4OIR - chains A and B of the 9 polymer chains in the assembly; structure by X-ray diffraction, 3.10 A resolution.

Chain A (and B):
Name: DNA-directed RNA polymerase subunit alpha
Organism: Thermus thermophilus
Notes: EC 2.7.7.6; chain B of this document is another copy of the same molecule, construct and numbering; everything in this record applies to it too
UniProt: Q5SHR6 (RPOA_THET8); residue numbers follow UniProt; this construct covers 1-305
Amino-acid sequence (305 residues; row label = number of the first residue in the row):
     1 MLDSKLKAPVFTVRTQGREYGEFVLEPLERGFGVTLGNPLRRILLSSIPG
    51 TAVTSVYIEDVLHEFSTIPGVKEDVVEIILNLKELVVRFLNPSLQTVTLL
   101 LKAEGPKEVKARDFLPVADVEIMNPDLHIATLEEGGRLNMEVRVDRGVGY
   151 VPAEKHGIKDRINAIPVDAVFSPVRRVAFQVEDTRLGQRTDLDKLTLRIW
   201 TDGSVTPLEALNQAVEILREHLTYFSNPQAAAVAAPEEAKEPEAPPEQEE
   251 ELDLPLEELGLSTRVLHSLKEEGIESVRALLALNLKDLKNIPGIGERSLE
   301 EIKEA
Disordered / not traced: 1-3, 235-305 (chain B: 1, 229-305)

Chain A / chain B interface:
Residue-residue contacts (63):
  Ala8(A) - Tyr224(B)  hydrophobic
  Pro9(A) - Tyr224(B)
  Phe11(A) - Tyr224(B)
  Phe11(A) - Phe225(B)
  Phe11(A) - Asn227(B)
  Phe11(A) - Pro228(B)
  Leu25(A) - Tyr224(B)
  Leu28(A) - His221(B)
  Gly31(A) - Arg42(B)
  Phe32(A) - Ile43(B)  hydrophobic
  Phe32(A) - Ser46(B)
  Phe32(A) - Ser47(B)
  Phe32(A) - Ile217(B)  hydrophobic
  Phe32(A) - His221(B)
  Val34(A) - Arg42(B)
  Thr35(A) - Pro39(B)
  Thr35(A) - Arg42(B)  hydrogen bond
  Thr35(A) - Ile43(B)
  Leu36(A) - His221(B)
  Pro39(A) - Thr35(B)
  Pro39(A) - Pro39(B)  hydrophobic
  Leu40(A) - Phe225(B)  hydrophobic
  Arg42(A) - Gly31(B)  hydrogen bond (side chain-backbone)
  Arg42(A) - Val34(B)
  Arg42(A) - Thr35(B)  hydrogen bond
  Ile43(A) - Phe32(B)  hydrophobic
  Ile43(A) - Thr35(B)
  Ser47(A) - Phe32(B)
  Thr54(A) - Leu2(B)
  Asp145(A) - Leu2(B)
  Arg146(A) - Leu2(B)
  Ile158(A) - Leu2(B)  hydrophobic
  Phe171(A) - Leu2(B)  hydrophobic
  Val215(A) - Leu222(B)
  Val215(A) - Phe225(B)  hydrophobic
  Ile217(A) - Phe32(B)  hydrophobic
  Leu218(A) - Leu36(B)  hydrophobic
  Leu218(A) - Leu222(B)  hydrophobic
  Arg219(A) - Arg219(B)
  Arg219(A) - Leu222(B)
  His221(A) - Leu28(B)
  His221(A) - Phe32(B)
  His221(A) - Leu36(B)
  Leu222(A) - Val215(B)  hydrophobic
  Leu222(A) - Leu218(B)  hydrophobic
  Leu222(A) - Arg219(B)
  Leu222(A) - Leu222(B)  hydrophobic
  Tyr224(A) - Pro9(B)
  Tyr224(A) - Phe11(B)
  Tyr224(A) - Leu25(B)
  Phe225(A) - Phe11(B)
  Phe225(A) - Leu25(B)  hydrophobic
  Phe225(A) - Leu40(B)  hydrophobic
  Asn227(A) - Phe11(B)
  Pro228(A) - Phe11(B)  hydrophobic
  Pro228(A) - Val13(B)  hydrophobic
  Gln229(A) - Val10(B)
  Gln229(A) - Phe11(B)  hydrogen bond (backbone-backbone)
  Gln229(A) - Thr12(B)
  Gln229(A) - Val13(B)  hydrogen bond (backbone-backbone)
  Ala230(A) - Val13(B)
  Ala231(A) - Val13(B)  hydrogen bond (backbone-backbone)
  Ala231(A) - Arg14(B)
Interface residues without a listed pair, chain A (40 interface residues in all): Lys7, Val148, Val151, Leu197, Leu211, Asn212, Val233
Interface residues without a listed pair, chain B (33 interface residues in all): Ser4, Leu211, Ser226

Summary:
40 residues of chain A and 33 residues of chain B are in contact; the contacts include 6 hydrogen bonds. Polar
pairs include Thr35(A)-Arg42(B), Arg42(A)-Gly31(B) and Gln229(A)-Phe11(B).
Both chains are DNA-directed RNA polymerase subunit alpha (Thermus thermophilus). Entry 4OIR (Crystal
structure of Thermus thermophilus RNA polymerase transcription initiation complex soaked with GE23077 and
rifamycin SV) was determined by X-ray diffraction together with 4MQ9, 4OIN, 4OIO, 4OIP and 4OIQ from the same
study.
